PDB entry 8E9I | electron microscopy, 2.80 A resolution | chains B and D of the 15 polymer chains in the assembly

[Chain B]
Name: NADH-quinone oxidoreductase subunit B
Source organism: Mycolicibacterium smegmatis MC2 155
Notes: EC 7.1.1.-
UniProtKB: A0QU35 (NUOB_MYCS2); residues 1-184 here = UniProt positions 1-184
Amino-acid sequence (184 residues; each row starts with the number of its first residue):
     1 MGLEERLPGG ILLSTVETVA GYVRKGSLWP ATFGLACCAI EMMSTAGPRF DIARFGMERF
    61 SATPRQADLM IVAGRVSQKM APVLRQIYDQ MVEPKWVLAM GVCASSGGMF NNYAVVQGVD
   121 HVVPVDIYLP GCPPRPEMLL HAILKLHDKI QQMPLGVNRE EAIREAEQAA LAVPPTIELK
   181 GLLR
Unresolved in the structure: 1
Bound ions: 4Fe-4S cluster Fe: Cys-37, Cys-38, Cys-103, Cys-132
Ligand contacts:
  - menaquinone-9 (MQ9): Trp-29, Glu-58, Arg-59
  - 4Fe-4S cluster (SF4): Ala-36, Cys-37, Cys-38, Gly-74, Arg-75, Gly-101, Val-102, Cys-103, Phe-110, Gly-131, Cys-132, Pro-133
Curated features (UniProtKB/Swiss-Prot):
  - binding site ([4Fe-4S] cluster): Cys-37, Cys-38, Cys-103, Cys-132
Reported in the primary citation:
  - binding site for menaquinone-9: Glu-58

[Chain D]
Name: NADH-quinone oxidoreductase subunit D
Source organism: Mycolicibacterium smegmatis MC2 155
Notes: EC 7.1.1.-
UniProtKB: A0QU33 (NUOD_MYCS2); numbering as in UniProt (aligned over 1-442)
Amino-acid sequence (442 residues; each row starts with the number of its first residue):
     1 MSTSTVPPDG GEKVVVVGGN DWHEVVAAAR AGAAAQAGER IVVNMGPQHP STHGVLRLIL
    61 EIEGEIITEA RCGIGYLHTG IEKNLEYRNW TQGVTFVTRM DYLSPFFNET AYCLGVEKLL
   121 GITDDIPERA SVIRVMLMEL NRISSHLVAL ATGGMELGAM SAMFYGFRER EEILRVFESI
   181 TGLRMNHAYI RPGGLAADLP DDAITQVRRL VEILPKRLKD LEDLLNENYI WKARTVGVGY
   241 LDLTGCMALG ITGPILRSTG LPHDLRKAQP YCGYENYEFD VITDDRCDSY GRYIIRVKEM
   301 HESVKIVEQC LARLKPGPVM ISDKKLAWPA DLKLGPDGLG NSPEHIAKIM GRSMEGLIHH
   361 FKLVTEGIRV PPGQVYVAVE SPRGELGVHM VSDGGTRPYR VHYRDPSFTN LQAVAATCEG
   421 GMVADAIAAV ASIDPVMGGV DR
Unresolved in the structure: 1-35

[Chain B / chain D interface]
Contacting residue pairs (72):
  Thr-32(B) / Gln-48(D)  hydrogen bond (backbone-side chain)
  Phe-33(B) / Gln-48(D)
  Gly-34(B) / His-53(D)
  Gly-34(B) / Gly-54(D)
  Leu-35(B) / Val-55(D)
  Leu-35(B) / Leu-77(D)
  Ala-36(B) / Tyr-102(D)  hydrophobic
  Cys-37(B) / Tyr-102(D)  hydrophobic
  Cys-37(B) / Met-185(D)
  Cys-37(B) / Asn-186(D)  hydrogen bond
  Ile-40(B) / Tyr-102(D)  hydrophobic
  Ile-40(B) / Leu-103(D)  hydrophobic
  Ile-40(B) / Arg-170(D)
  Ile-40(B) / Met-185(D)  hydrophobic
  Glu-41(B) / Arg-184(D)  salt bridge
  Glu-41(B) / Met-185(D)
  Met-43(B) / Phe-167(D)  hydrophobic
  Ser-44(B) / Phe-167(D)
  Ser-44(B) / Arg-170(D)  hydrogen bond
  Ser-44(B) / Glu-171(D)
  Ser-44(B) / Arg-184(D)
  Ala-46(B) / Phe-164(D)
  Pro-48(B) / Phe-164(D)
  Pro-48(B) / Arg-168(D)
  Arg-49(B) / Glu-171(D)  salt bridge
  Arg-49(B) / Arg-175(D)
  Arg-49(B) / Arg-184(D)
  Phe-50(B) / Glu-171(D)
  Ala-62(B) / Gln-48(D)  hydrogen bond (backbone-side chain)
  Ala-62(B) / Pro-50(D)  hydrophobic
  Pro-64(B) / Gln-48(D)
  Arg-75(B) / Leu-77(D)
  Arg-75(B) / Thr-79(D)  hydrogen bond
  Arg-75(B) / Ile-81(D)
  Arg-75(B) / Arg-99(D)  hydrogen bond (side chain-backbone)
  Arg-75(B) / Met-100(D)
  Arg-75(B) / Gly-438(D)
  Ser-77(B) / Gly-75(D)
  Ser-77(B) / Tyr-76(D)  hydrogen bond (side chain-backbone)
  Ser-77(B) / His-78(D)
  Lys-79(B) / Ile-74(D)  hydrogen bond (side chain-backbone)
  Lys-79(B) / Gly-75(D)
  Lys-79(B) / Tyr-76(D)
  Met-80(B) / Pro-47(D)  hydrophobic
  Met-80(B) / Gly-54(D)
  Met-80(B) / Tyr-76(D)
  Val-83(B) / Pro-47(D)  hydrophobic
  Val-83(B) / Tyr-76(D)  hydrophobic
  Ile-87(B) / Gln-48(D)
  Met-109(B) / Asn-84(D)
  Met-109(B) / Thr-95(D)
  Met-109(B) / Phe-96(D)  hydrophobic
  Phe-110(B) / Thr-79(D)
  Phe-110(B) / Ile-81(D)  hydrophobic
  Phe-110(B) / Asn-84(D)
  Phe-110(B) / Phe-96(D)  hydrophobic
  Phe-110(B) / Arg-99(D)
  Asn-111(B) / Asn-84(D)
  Asn-112(B) / Asn-84(D)
  Tyr-113(B) / His-78(D)
  Tyr-113(B) / Gly-80(D)
  Tyr-113(B) / Lys-83(D)
  Ala-114(B) / His-78(D)
  Ala-114(B) / Thr-79(D)
  Ala-114(B) / Gly-80(D)
  Val-115(B) / Thr-79(D)
  Cys-132(B) / Arg-99(D)  hydrogen bond
  Cys-132(B) / Asn-186(D)
  Pro-133(B) / Asn-186(D)
  Arg-135(B) / Glu-178(D)  salt bridge
  Arg-135(B) / Arg-184(D)
  Pro-136(B) / Arg-184(D)
Interface residues without a listed pair, chain B (34 interface residues in all): Gly-47
Interface residues without a listed pair, chain D (36 interface residues in all): Val-148, Met-163, Leu-174

[Summary]
Chain B and chain D form an interface of 34 and 36 residues respectively; the contacts include 9 hydrogen
bonds and 3 salt bridges. Among the polar pairs are Glu-41(B)/Arg-184(D), Arg-49(B)/Glu-171(D) and
Arg-135(B)/Glu-178(D). Bound to chain B: 4Fe-4S cluster and menaquinone-9. The paper reports a binding site
for menaquinone-9 at Glu-58(B).
Chain B is NADH-quinone oxidoreductase subunit B and chain D is NADH-quinone oxidoreductase subunit D, both
from Mycolicibacterium smegmatis MC2 155; the structure, Mycobacterial respiratory complex I, semi-inserted
quinone, was determined by electron microscopy (same publication as 8E9G and 8E9H).
